Entry 6RXH (X-ray diffraction, 2.00 A resolution); this record covers chains B and D of the 4 polymer chains in the assembly.

[Chain B]
Protein: Aspartate 1-decarboxylase
From: Escherichia coli
Notes: EC 4.1.1.11
Reference sequence: A0A3U0WEI2 (A0A3U0WEI2_ECOLX); residue numbers follow UniProt; this construct covers 25-126
Amino-acid sequence (103 residues; numbered 25 to 126; the number before each row is that of its first residue):
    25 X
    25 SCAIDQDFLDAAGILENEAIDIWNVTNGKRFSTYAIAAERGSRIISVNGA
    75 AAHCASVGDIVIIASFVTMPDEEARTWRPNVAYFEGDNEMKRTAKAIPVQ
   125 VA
Disordered / not traced: 124-126
Modified residues: PYR (pyruvic acid) at position 25
Sequence notes: modified residue (25)

[Chain D]
Protein: Aspartate 1-decarboxylase
From: Escherichia coli
Notes: EC 4.1.1.11
Reference sequence: A0A403CTL2 (A0A403CTL2_ECOLX); residue numbers follow UniProt; this construct covers 1-24
Amino-acid sequence (41 residues; numbered -16 to 24; the number before each row is that of its first residue; numbers below 1 keep their minus sign (Met-16 is residue -16)):
   -16 MRGSHHHHHHGLVPRGSMIRTMLQGKLHRVKVTHADLHYEG
Disordered / not traced: -16 to -1
Sequence notes: initiating methionine (-16); expression tag (-15 to 0)

[Chain B / chain D interface]
Pairs across the interface (4; chain B residue first):
  Tyr107(B) with Gly24(D)
  Ala118(B) with Glu23(D)
  Ile121(B) with Glu23(D)
  Val123(B) with Glu23(D)
Also at the interface, not in a pair above, chain B (6 interface residues in all): Val49, Pro122
Also at the interface, not in a pair above, chain D (4 interface residues in all): Leu20, His21

[Overview]
Chain B and chain D form an interface of 6 and 4 residues respectively.
Chain B is Aspartate 1-decarboxylase and chain D is Aspartate 1-decarboxylase, both from Escherichia coli; the
structure, In-flow serial synchrotron crystallography using a 3D-printed microfluidic device (3D-MiXD):
Aspartate alpha-decarboxylase, was determined by X-ray diffraction, deposited together with 6RXI.
